PDB entry 2ZKJ | X-ray diffraction, 2.00 A resolution | chains A and B

Chain A (and B):
Protein: [Pyruvate dehydrogenase [lipoamide]] kinase isozyme 4
Organism: Homo sapiens
Notes: EC 2.7.11.2; chain B of this document is another copy of the same molecule, construct and numbering; everything in this record applies to it too
UniProtKB: Q16654 (PDK4_HUMAN); residues 20-411 here = UniProt positions 20-411
Chain sequence (394 residues; numbered 18 to 411; the number before each row is that of its first residue):
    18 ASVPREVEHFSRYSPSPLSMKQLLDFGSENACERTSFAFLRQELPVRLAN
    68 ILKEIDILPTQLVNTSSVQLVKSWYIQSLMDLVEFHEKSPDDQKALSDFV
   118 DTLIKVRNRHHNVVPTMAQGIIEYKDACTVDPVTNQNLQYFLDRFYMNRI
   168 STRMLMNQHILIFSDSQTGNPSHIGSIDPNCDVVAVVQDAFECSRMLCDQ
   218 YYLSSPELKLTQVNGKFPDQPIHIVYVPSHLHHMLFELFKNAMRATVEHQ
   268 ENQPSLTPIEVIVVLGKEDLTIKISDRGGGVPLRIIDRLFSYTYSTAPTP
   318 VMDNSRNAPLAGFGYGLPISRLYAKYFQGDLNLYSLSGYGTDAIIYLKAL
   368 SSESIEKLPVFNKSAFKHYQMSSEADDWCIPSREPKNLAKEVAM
Unresolved in the structure: 18-19, 46-48, 182-188, 317-324, 388-392, 398-411 (chain B: 18-19, 46-48, 147-148, 320-324, 387-393, 396-411)
Differences from the reference sequence: expression tag (18-19)
Swiss-Prot annotation at these positions:
  - binding site (ATP): Glu254 to Arg261, Asp293, Ser312, Thr313, Gly329 to Leu334
  - site (Interaction with the other subunit in the homodimer): Tyr157, Arg161, Trp395
  - mutagenesis: Tyr157 (Y157F: Loss of activity), Arg161 (R161A: Loss of activity), Asp394 (D394A: Loss of activity; when associated with A-395), Trp395 (W395A: Loss of activity; when associated with A-394)
Bound ions: Mg2+: Asn258 (together with ADP, phosphate ion)
Small-molecule neighbours: ADP (adenosine-5'-diphosphate): Asn258, Ala259, Arg261, Ala262, Asp293, Gly297, Val298, Leu306, Tyr311, Ser312, Thr313, Ala314, Ala328, Gly329, Phe330, Gly331, Tyr332, Gly333, Leu334, Pro335, Leu350, Thr358
Reported in the primary citation:
  - self-association interface (contacts with another copy of this molecule): Tyr157, Arg161, Asp394, Trp395
  - mutagenesis - Y157F, R161A, D394A/W395A: decreased catalytic activity

Chain A / chain B interface:
Pairs across the interface (74):
  Tyr157(A) - Asp394(B)  hydrogen bond
  Tyr157(A) - Trp395(B)
  Asp160(A) - Trp395(B)
  Arg161(A) - Asp394(B)  salt bridge
  Arg161(A) - Trp395(B)
  Met164(A) - Trp395(B)  hydrophobic
  Val230(A) - Gly355(B)
  Val230(A) - Tyr356(B)  hydrophobic
  Ile279(A) - Leu353(B)  hydrophobic
  Ile279(A) - Tyr356(B)  hydrophobic
  Val281(A) - Leu353(B)  hydrophobic
  Val281(A) - Ser354(B)
  Val281(A) - Gly355(B)
  Val281(A) - Tyr356(B)  hydrophobic
  Gly283(A) - Ser354(B)  hydrogen bond (backbone-backbone)
  Glu285(A) - Pro299(B)
  Glu285(A) - Arg301(B)  salt bridge
  Asp286(A) - Pro299(B)
  Asp286(A) - Leu300(B)  hydrogen bond (side chain-backbone)
  Thr288(A) - Leu353(B)
  Lys290(A) - Asp359(B)  salt bridge
  Pro299(A) - Glu285(B)
  Pro299(A) - Asp286(B)
  Leu300(A) - Asp286(B)  hydrogen bond (backbone-side chain)
  Leu300(A) - Asp347(B)
  Leu300(A) - Tyr363(B)  hydrophobic
  Arg301(A) - Glu285(B)  salt bridge
  Asn349(A) - Tyr351(B)
  Tyr351(A) - Tyr351(B)  hydrophobic
  Tyr351(A) - Asp359(B)  hydrogen bond
  Tyr351(A) - Ile361(B)  hydrophobic
  Tyr351(A) - Tyr363(B)
  Ser352(A) - Tyr363(B)
  Leu353(A) - Ile279(B)  hydrophobic
  Leu353(A) - Thr288(B)
  Leu353(A) - Ile361(B)  hydrophobic
  Ser354(A) - Val281(B)
  Ser354(A) - Gly283(B)
  Ser354(A) - Asp286(B)
  Tyr356(A) - Val230(B)  hydrophobic
  Tyr356(A) - Ile279(B)
  Tyr356(A) - Val281(B)  hydrophobic
  Asp359(A) - Lys290(B)  salt bridge
  Ile361(A) - Leu353(B)  hydrophobic
  Tyr363(A) - Leu300(B)  hydrophobic
  Tyr363(A) - Tyr351(B)
  Tyr363(A) - Ser352(B)
  Lys374(A) - Trp395(B)
  Leu375(A) - Trp395(B)
  Pro376(A) - Asp394(B)
  Pro376(A) - Trp395(B)
  Val377(A) - Asp394(B)  hydrogen bond (backbone-backbone)
  Asn379(A) - Asp394(B)
  Ser381(A) - Asp394(B)  hydrogen bond
  Ala382(A) - Asp394(B)
  Asp393(A) - Asn379(B)  hydrogen bond (backbone-side chain)
  Asp393(A) - Ser381(B)
  Asp394(A) - Tyr157(B)  hydrogen bond
  Asp394(A) - Arg161(B)  salt bridge
  Asp394(A) - Pro376(B)
  Asp394(A) - Val377(B)  hydrogen bond (backbone-backbone)
  Asp394(A) - Asn379(B)
  Asp394(A) - Ser381(B)
  Asp394(A) - Ala382(B)
  Asp394(A) - His385(B)  salt bridge
  Trp395(A) - Asp160(B)
  Trp395(A) - Arg161(B)
  Trp395(A) - Met164(B)  hydrophobic
  Trp395(A) - Lys374(B)
  Trp395(A) - Leu375(B)
  Trp395(A) - Pro376(B)
  Cys396(A) - Pro32(B)
  Cys396(A) - Leu375(B)  hydrogen bond (backbone-backbone)
  Cys396(A) - Val377(B)  hydrophobic
Also at the interface, not in a pair above, chain A (42 interface residues in all): Gly232, Leu282, Val298, Asp347, Leu350, Gly355, His385
Also at the interface, not in a pair above, chain B (39 interface residues in all): Pro34, Leu282, Val298

In short:
42 residues of chain A face 39 of chain B across their interface; the contacts include 11 hydrogen bonds and 7
salt bridges. Among the polar pairs are Arg161(A)-Asp394(B), Glu285(A)-Arg301(B) and Lys290(A)-Asp359(B). From
the paper: Y157F, R161A and D394A/W395A of chain A reduce catalytic activity; a self-association interface
involving Tyr157(A), Arg161(A) and Asp394(A) among others.
Both chains are [Pyruvate dehydrogenase [lipoamide]] kinase isozyme 4 (Homo sapiens). Entry 2ZKJ (Crystal
structure of human PDK4-ADP complex) was determined by X-ray diffraction together with 3D2R from the same
study.
